PDB entry 9KMH | electron microscopy, 3.50 A resolution | chains am and as of the 107 polymer chains in the assembly

Chain am:
Molecule: Decoration protein
From: Escherichia phage FCWL1
Reference sequence: A0AAX4MUC4 (A0AAX4MUC4_9CAUD); residue numbers follow UniProt; this construct covers 1-158
Chain sequence (158 residues; numbered 1 to 158; the number before each row is that of its first residue):
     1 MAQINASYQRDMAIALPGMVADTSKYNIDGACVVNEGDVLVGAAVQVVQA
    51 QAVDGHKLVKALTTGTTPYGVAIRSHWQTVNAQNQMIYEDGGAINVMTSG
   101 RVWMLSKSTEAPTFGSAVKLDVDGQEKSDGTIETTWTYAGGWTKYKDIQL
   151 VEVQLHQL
Not modelled in the structure: 1-2

Chain as:
Molecule: Major capsid protein
From: Escherichia phage FCWL1
Reference sequence: A0AAX4MTV7 (A0AAX4MTV7_9CAUD); residues 1-319 here = UniProt positions 1-319
Chain sequence (319 residues; numbered 1 to 319; the number before each row is that of its first residue):
     1 MTTKKFDEADKSNVEMYLIQAGVKQDAAATMGIWTAQELHRIKSQSYEED
    51 YPVGSALRVFPVTTELSPTDKTFEYMTFDKVGTAQIIADYTDDLPLVDAL
   101 GTSEFGKVFRLGNAYLISIDEIKAGQATGRPLSTRKASACQLAHDQLVNR
   151 LVFKGSAPHKIVSVFNHPNITKITSGKWIDASTMKPETAEAELTQAIETI
   201 ETITRGQHRATNILIPPSMRKVLAIRMPETTMSYLDYFKSQNSGIEIDSI
   251 AELEDIDGAGTKGVLVYEKNPMNMSIEIPEAFNMLPAQPKDLHFKVPCTS
   301 KCTGLTIYRPMTIVLITGV
Not modelled in the structure: 1-27

Chain am / chain as interface:
Residue-residue contacts - 34 pairs, chain am then chain as:
  Gln-3(am) with Gln-241(as)
  Tyr-8(am) with Glu-201(as); Thr-202(as); Arg-205(as); Gly-206(as)
  Arg-10(am) with Arg-205(as)
  Met-12(am) with Lys-80(as); Val-81(as); Gly-82(as)
  Ala-13(am) with Val-81(as); Gly-82(as), hydrogen bond (backbone-backbone)
  Ile-14(am) with Gly-82(as); Thr-83(as)
  Leu-16(am) with Val-81(as), hydrophobic; Asp-98(as); Leu-100(as), hydrophobic
  Met-19(am) with Leu-96(as); Val-97(as); Asp-98(as)
  Val-20(am) with Leu-96(as)
  Ala-21(am) with Pro-95(as); Leu-96(as)
  Asp-22(am) with Leu-94(as)
  Thr-23(am) with Asp-92(as), hydrogen bond (side chain-backbone); Leu-94(as), hydrogen bond (backbone-backbone); Leu-96(as)
  Ser-24(am) with Asp-92(as), hydrogen bond (backbone-backbone)
  Arg-74(am) with Asp-98(as), salt bridge; Ala-99(as), hydrogen bond (side chain-backbone); Leu-100(as)
  His-76(am) with Asp-98(as), salt bridge; Ala-99(as)
  Tyr-145(am) with Asp-79(as), hydrogen bond; Leu-100(as)
Other interface residues (no listed pair), chain am (19 interface residues in all): Gln-9, Ala-15, Arg-101
Other interface residues (no listed pair), chain as (19 interface residues in all): Asp-93

Summary:
The chain am/chain as interface involves 19 residues from each chain, with 6 hydrogen bonds and 2 salt
bridges. Polar pairs include Arg-74(am)/Asp-98(as), His-76(am)/Asp-98(as) and Thr-23(am)/Asp-92(as).
Here chain am is Decoration protein and chain as is Major capsid protein, both from Escherichia phage FCWL1.
Entry 9KMH (The Composite Cryo-EM Structure of the Portal Vertex of Bacteriophage FCWL1) was determined by
electron microscopy, deposited together with 9JLF and 9KMG.
